PDB entry 1NCI | X-ray diffraction, 2.10 A resolution | chains A and B

== Chain A (and B) ==
Protein: N-cadherin
Organism: Mus musculus
Notes: chain B of this document is another copy of the same molecule, construct and numbering; everything in this record applies to it too
UniProt: P15116 (CADH2_MOUSE); residues 1-108 here correspond to UniProt positions 160-267 (UniProt number = residue number + 159)
Amino-acid sequence (110 residues; numbered -2 to 108; 1 number in that range is skipped by the numbering (no residue carries it; nothing is unmodelled there); the number before each row is that of its first residue; numbers below 1 keep their minus sign (Gly-2 is residue -2)):
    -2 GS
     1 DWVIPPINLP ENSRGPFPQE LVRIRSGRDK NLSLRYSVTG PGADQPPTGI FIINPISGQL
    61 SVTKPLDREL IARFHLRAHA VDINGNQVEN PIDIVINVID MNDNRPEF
Unresolved in the structure: 101-108 (chain B: 27-32, 101-108)
Differences from the reference sequence: cloning artifact (27)
UniProt features mapped onto this chain:
  - binding site (Ca(2+)): Glu11, Asp67, Glu69, Asp100, Met101, Asn102, Asp103, Asn104
  - glycosylation: Asn31 (N-linked (GlcNAc...) asparagine)
Ligand contacts: uranyl (vi) ion (IUM): Glu11, Asn12, Asp67, Arg68, Glu69

== Interface between chain A and chain B ==
Contacting residue pairs - 50 pairs, chain A then chain B:
  Gly-2(A) with Ser-1(B); Asn90(B); Pro91(B); Ile92(B)
  Ser-1(A) with Gly-2(B); Ser-1(B), hydrogen bond (backbone-side chain); Glu89(B); Asn90(B), hydrogen bond (side chain-backbone)
  Asp1(A) with Ser-1(B), hydrogen bond; Ser26(B), hydrogen bond (backbone-side chain); Glu89(B), hydrogen bond (backbone-side chain)
  Trp2(A) with Ile24(B), hydrophobic; Arg25(B); Tyr36(B), hydrophobic; Ala78(B); His79(B); Ala80(B), hydrophobic; Glu89(B); Asn90(B), hydrogen bond (side chain-backbone); Ile92(B), hydrophobic
  Val3(A) with Ile4(B); Arg25(B), hydrogen bond (backbone-backbone); Ser26(B)
  Ile4(A) with Val3(B); Pro5(B)
  Pro5(A) with Ile4(B); Val22(B), hydrophobic; Arg23(B); Ile24(B), hydrophobic
  Val22(A) with Pro5(B), hydrophobic
  Arg23(A) with Pro5(B)
  Ile24(A) with Trp2(B), hydrophobic
  Arg25(A) with Trp2(B); Val3(B), hydrogen bond (backbone-backbone)
  Ser26(A) with Asp1(B); Trp2(B)
  Gly27(A) with Asp1(B), hydrogen bond (backbone-backbone); Val3(B)
  Arg28(A) with Gly-2(B), hydrogen bond (side chain-backbone); Ser-1(B); Asp1(B), hydrogen bond (backbone-side chain)
  Tyr36(A) with Trp2(B), hydrophobic
  Ala78(A) with Trp2(B)
  His79(A) with Trp2(B)
  Ala80(A) with Trp2(B), hydrophobic
  Glu89(A) with Ser-1(B); Asp1(B), hydrogen bond (side chain-backbone); Trp2(B)
  Asn90(A) with Trp2(B), hydrogen bond (backbone-side chain)
  Ile92(A) with Trp2(B), hydrophobic
Interface residues without a listed pair, chain A (22 interface residues in all): Pro91

== Overview ==
Chain A and chain B form an interface of 22 and 20 residues respectively, with 13 hydrogen bonds. Polar
contacts include Ser-1(A)-Ser-1(B), Ser-1(A)-Asn90(B) and Asp1(A)-Ser-1(B). Chain A binds uranyl (vi) ion.
UniProt lists 8 Ca2+-binding residues on chain A.
Both chains are N-cadherin (Mus musculus). Entry 1NCI (Structural basis of cell-cell adhesion by cadherins)
was determined by X-ray diffraction together with 1NCG and 1NCH from the same study.
